PDB entry 7KDE | electron microscopy, 3.55 A resolution | chains A and B of the 18 polymer chains in the assembly

Chain A (and B):
Molecule: HIV-1 Envelope Glycoprotein BG505 SOSIP.664 gp41
Organism: Human immunodeficiency virus 1
Notes: chain B of this document is another copy of the same molecule, construct and numbering; everything in this record applies to it too
UniProtKB: Q2N0S6 (Q2N0S6_9HIV1); residues 512-664 here correspond to UniProt positions 509-661 (UniProt number = residue number - 3)
Sequence (153 residues; each row starts with the number of its first residue):
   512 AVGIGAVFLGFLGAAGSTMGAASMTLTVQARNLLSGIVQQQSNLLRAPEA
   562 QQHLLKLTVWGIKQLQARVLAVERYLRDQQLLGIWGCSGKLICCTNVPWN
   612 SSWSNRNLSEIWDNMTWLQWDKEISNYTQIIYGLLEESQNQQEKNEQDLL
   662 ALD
Not modelled in the structure: 512-518, 547-568, 664
Construct notes: engineered mutation Pro559 (Ile556 in Q2N0S6), Cys605 (Thr602 in Q2N0S6)
Cystine bridges: Cys598-Cys604
Covalent attachments: N-acetylglucosamine (NAG) linked to Asn611, Asn618; glycan linked to Asn637

How chain A and chain B interact:
Pairs across the interface - 19 pairs, chain A then chain B:
  Met535(A) - Asn651(B)  hydrogen bond (backbone-side chain)
  Met535(A) - Lys655(B)
  Thr538(A) - Glu647(B)
  Thr538(A) - Asn651(B)
  Ala541(A) - Gln591(B)  hydrogen bond (backbone-side chain)
  Arg542(A) - Glu647(B)  salt bridge
  Leu545(A) - Leu587(B)
  Leu545(A) - Gln591(B)
  Ser546(A) - Arg588(B)  hydrogen bond
  Leu576(A) - Leu576(B)  hydrophobic
  Arg579(A) - Gln577(B)
  Arg579(A) - Glu584(B)  salt bridge
  Val580(A) - Val580(B)  hydrophobic
  Val583(A) - Glu584(B)
  Leu587(A) - Leu587(B)  hydrophobic
  Gly600(A) - Gly594(B)
  Lys601(A) - Glu654(B)
  Ile603(A) - Glu654(B)
  Cys605(A) - Leu661(B)  hydrophobic
Also at the interface, not in a pair above, chain A (17 interface residues in all): Tyr586, Leu602
Also at the interface, not in a pair above, chain B (15 interface residues in all): Ser599, Gln658

Overview:
17 residues of chain A face 15 of chain B across their interface; the contacts include 3 hydrogen bonds and 2
salt bridges. Polar contacts include Arg542(A)-Glu647(B), Arg579(A)-Glu584(B) and Met535(A)-Asn651(B).
N-acetylglucosamine is covalently linked to Asn611(A) and Asn618(A).
Chain A and chain B are both HIV-1 Envelope Glycoprotein BG505 SOSIP.664 gp41 (Human immunodeficiency virus
1); the structure, BG505 SOSIP.664 in complex with the V3-targeting rhesus macaque antibody 1485 and human
gp120-gp41 interface antibody ..., was determined by electron microscopy.
